PDB entry 1VBE | X-ray diffraction, 2.80 A resolution | chains 2 and 3 of the 5 polymer chains in the assembly

# Chain 2
Name: Poliovirus type 3
Organism: Poliovirus type 3 (strains P3/LEON/37 AND P3/LEON 12A[1]B)
Notes: engineered mutation(s): CHAIN 1, F124L, F134L
UniProtKB: P03302 (POLG_POL3L); residues 1-271 here correspond to UniProt positions 69-339 (UniProt number = residue number + 68)
Sequence (271 residues; numbered 1 to 271; the number before each row is that of its first residue):
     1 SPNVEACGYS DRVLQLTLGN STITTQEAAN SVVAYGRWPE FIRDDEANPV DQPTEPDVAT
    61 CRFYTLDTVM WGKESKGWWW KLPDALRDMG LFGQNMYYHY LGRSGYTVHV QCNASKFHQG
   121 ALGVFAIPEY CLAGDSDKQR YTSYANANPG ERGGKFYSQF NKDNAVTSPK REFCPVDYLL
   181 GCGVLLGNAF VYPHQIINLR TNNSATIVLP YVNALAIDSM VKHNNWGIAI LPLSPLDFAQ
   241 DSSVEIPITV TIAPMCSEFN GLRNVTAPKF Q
Disordered / not traced: 1-5

# Chain 3
Name: Poliovirus type 3
Organism: Poliovirus type 3 (strains P3/LEON/37 AND P3/LEON 12A[1]B)
Notes: engineered mutation(s): CHAIN 1, F124L, F134L
UniProtKB: P03302 (POLG_POL3L); residues 1-235 here correspond to UniProt positions 340-574 (UniProt number = residue number + 339)
Sequence (235 residues; each row starts with the number of its first residue):
     1 GLPVLNTPGS NQYLTSDNHQ SPCAIPEFDV TPPIDIPGEV KNMMELAEID TMIPLNLEST
    61 KRNTMDMYRV TLSDSADLSQ PILCLSLSPA FDPRLSHTML GEVLNYYTHW AGSLKFTFLF
   121 CGSMMATGKI LVAYAPPGAQ PPTSRKEAML GTHVIWDLGL QSSCTMVVPW ISNVTYRQTT
   181 QDSFTEGGYI SMFYQTRIVV PLSTPKSMSM LGFVSACNDF SVRLLRDTTH ISQSA
Small-molecule neighbours: r78206 (J78; (methylpyridazine piperidine propyloxyphenyl)ethylacetate): Leu14, Ala24, Ile25

# Interface between chain 2 and chain 3
Contacting residue pairs - 65 pairs, chain 2 then chain 3:
  Tyr35(2) - Gly38(3)
  Arg37(2) - Asp35(3)  salt bridge
  Arg37(2) - Ile36(3)
  Arg37(2) - Pro37(3)
  Glu46(2) - Ile34(3)
  Glu46(2) - Asp35(3)  hydrogen bond (side chain-backbone)
  Lys116(2) - Ser123(3)
  Lys116(2) - Met124(3)  hydrogen bond (backbone-backbone)
  Lys116(2) - Met125(3)  hydrogen bond (backbone-backbone)
  Phe117(2) - Ser123(3)
  Phe117(2) - Met125(3)  hydrophobic
  Phe117(2) - Thr204(3)
  Phe117(2) - Pro205(3)
  His118(2) - Ser123(3)
  Gln119(2) - Cys121(3)
  Gln119(2) - Gly122(3)
  Gln119(2) - Ser123(3)  hydrogen bond (side chain-backbone)
  Gln119(2) - Pro205(3)
  Gln119(2) - Ser207(3)  hydrogen bond (side chain-backbone)
  Gln119(2) - Met208(3)
  Gly120(2) - Cys121(3)
  Ala121(2) - Cys121(3)  hydrophobic
  Asp177(2) - Met65(3)
  Tyr178(2) - Asn63(3)
  Tyr178(2) - Met65(3)  hydrophobic
  Leu185(2) - Tyr68(3)
  Leu185(2) - His97(3)
  Leu186(2) - Met65(3)  hydrophobic
  Gly187(2) - Thr51(3)
  Gly187(2) - Met52(3)  hydrogen bond (backbone-backbone)
  Gly187(2) - Tyr68(3)  hydrogen bond (backbone-side chain)
  Asn188(2) - Thr51(3)
  Asn188(2) - His97(3)  hydrogen bond (side chain-backbone)
  Asn188(2) - Thr98(3)
  Asn188(2) - Met99(3)  hydrogen bond (side chain-backbone)
  Phe190(2) - Asp50(3)
  Phe190(2) - Met52(3)  hydrophobic
  Phe190(2) - Phe213(3)  hydrophobic
  Val191(2) - Thr51(3)
  Val191(2) - Met99(3)  hydrophobic
  Asn198(2) - Leu119(3)
  Asn198(2) - Phe120(3)  hydrogen bond (side chain-backbone)
  Asn198(2) - Cys121(3)
  Arg200(2) - Phe120(3)
  Arg200(2) - Gly122(3)
  Arg200(2) - Ser123(3)  hydrogen bond (side chain-backbone)
  Arg200(2) - Met124(3)
  Arg200(2) - Ala126(3)  hydrogen bond (side chain-backbone)
  Arg200(2) - Gly159(3)  hydrogen bond (side chain-backbone)
  Thr201(2) - Ser162(3)
  Pro210(2) - Pro37(3)  hydrophobic
  Tyr211(2) - Pro37(3)
  Val212(2) - Pro37(3)  hydrophobic
  Asn213(2) - Ile36(3)
  Leu215(2) - Ile34(3)
  Ala216(2) - Ile34(3)
  Pro232(2) - Arg69(3)  hydrogen bond (backbone-side chain)
  Leu233(2) - Met52(3)  hydrophobic
  Leu233(2) - Arg69(3)  hydrogen bond (backbone-side chain)
  Leu233(2) - Leu211(3)
  Ser234(2) - Cys121(3)
  Ser234(2) - Ser209(3)
  Pro235(2) - Arg69(3)
  Ala239(2) - Ser203(3)
  Ala239(2) - Pro205(3)
Interface residues without a listed pair, chain 2 (36 interface residues in all): Ile196, Ala214, Asp237, Phe238, Gln240
Interface residues without a listed pair, chain 3 (40 interface residues in all): Ile49, Thr64, Met67, Leu158, Pro201, Leu202, Lys206

# Overview
Chain 2 and chain 3 form an interface of 36 and 40 residues respectively; the contacts include 15 hydrogen
bonds and 1 salt bridge. Polar contacts include Arg37(2)-Asp35(3), Glu46(2)-Asp35(3) and Gln119(2)-Ser123(3).
Chain 3 binds r78206.
Chain 2 is Poliovirus type 3 and chain 3 is Poliovirus type 3, both from Poliovirus type 3 (strains P3/LEON/37
AND P3/LEON 12A[1]B); the structure, Poliovirus (type 3, sabin strain, mutant 242-H2) complexed with R78206,
was determined by X-ray diffraction together with 1VBA, 1VBB, 1VBC and 1VBD from the same study.
